Entry 1AL2 (X-ray diffraction, 2.90 A resolution); this record covers chains 1 and 2 of the 5 polymer chains in the assembly.

# Chain 1
Protein: P1/mahoney poliovirus
Source organism: Human poliovirus 1
Notes: fragment: virus protomer
Reference sequence: P03300 (POLH_POL1M); residues 1-302 here correspond to UniProt positions 579-880 (UniProt number = residue number + 578)
Sequence (302 residues; each row starts with the number of its first residue):
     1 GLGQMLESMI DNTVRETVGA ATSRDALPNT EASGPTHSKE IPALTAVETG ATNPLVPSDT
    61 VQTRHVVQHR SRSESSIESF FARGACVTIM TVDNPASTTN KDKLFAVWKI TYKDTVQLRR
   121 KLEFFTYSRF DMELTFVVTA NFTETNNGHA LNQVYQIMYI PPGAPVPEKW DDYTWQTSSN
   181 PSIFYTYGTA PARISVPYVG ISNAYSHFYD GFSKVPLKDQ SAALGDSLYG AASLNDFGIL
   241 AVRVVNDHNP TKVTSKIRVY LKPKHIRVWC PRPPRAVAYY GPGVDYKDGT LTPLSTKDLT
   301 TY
Unresolved in the structure: 1-19
Construct notes: engineered mutation Ile-160 (Val738 in P03300)
Residues lining bound ligands: sphingosine (SPH): Ile-110, Tyr-112, Phe-130, Met-132, Leu-134, Ile-157, Tyr-159, Pro-181, Ile-183, Ile-194, Val-196, Val-199, Tyr-205, Ser-206, His-207, Asp-236, Phe-237, Leu-240

# Chain 2
Protein: P1/mahoney poliovirus
Source organism: Human poliovirus 1
Notes: fragment: virus protomer; engineered mutation(s): CHAIN 1, V160I
Reference sequence: P03300 (POLH_POL1M); residues 1-272 here correspond to UniProt positions 69-340 (UniProt number = residue number + 68)
Sequence (272 residues; numbered 1 to 272; the number before each row is that of its first residue):
     1 SPNIEACGYS DRVLQLTLGN STITTQEAAN SVVAYGRWPE YLRDSEANPV DQPTEPDVAA
    61 CRFYTLDTVS WTKESRGWWW KLPDALRDMG LFGQNMYYHY LGRSGYTVHV QCNASKFHQG
   121 ALGVFAVPEM CLAGDSNTTT MHTSYQNANP GEKGGTFTGT FTPDNNQTSP ARRFCPVDYL
   181 LGNGTLLGNA FVFPHQIINL RTNNCATLVL PYVNSLSIDS MVKHNNWGIA ILPLAPLNFA
   241 SESSPEIPIT LTIAPMCCEF NGLRNITLPR LQ
Unresolved in the structure: 1-4

# How chain 1 and chain 2 interact
Pairs across the interface (111; chain 1 residue first):
  Glu-48(1) / Ala-29(2)
  Glu-48(1) / Gln-196(2)
  Glu-48(1) / Ile-197(2)  hydrogen bond (backbone-backbone)
  Glu-48(1) / Asn-199(2)  hydrogen bond
  Glu-48(1) / Thr-202(2)  hydrogen bond
  Glu-48(1) / Asn-203(2)
  Thr-49(1) / Ala-29(2)
  Thr-49(1) / Val-32(2)
  Thr-49(1) / Gln-196(2)  hydrogen bond (backbone-side chain)
  Gly-50(1) / His-195(2)
  Thr-126(1) / Glu-129(2)
  Tyr-127(1) / Glu-129(2)  hydrogen bond
  Tyr-127(1) / Val-213(2)  hydrophobic
  Tyr-127(1) / Asn-214(2)
  Tyr-127(1) / Ser-215(2)
  Ser-202(1) / Ser-215(2)
  Ser-202(1) / Leu-216(2)
  Asn-203(1) / Ser-215(2)  hydrogen bond (backbone-backbone)
  Asn-203(1) / Leu-216(2)
  Ala-204(1) / Ser-215(2)  hydrogen bond (backbone-backbone)
  Ser-206(1) / Ser-215(2)  hydrogen bond
  Phe-208(1) / Glu-129(2)
  Phe-208(1) / Cys-131(2)  hydrophobic
  Tyr-209(1) / Glu-129(2)
  Tyr-209(1) / Cys-131(2)
  Tyr-209(1) / His-224(2)
  Asp-210(1) / Lys-81(2)  salt bridge
  Asp-210(1) / Glu-129(2)  hydrogen bond (backbone-side chain)
  Asp-210(1) / Met-130(2)
  Asp-210(1) / Cys-131(2)  hydrogen bond (backbone-side chain)
  Asp-210(1) / His-224(2)
  Asp-210(1) / Asn-225(2)  hydrogen bond (backbone-backbone)
  Gly-211(1) / Lys-223(2)
  Phe-212(1) / Thr-143(2)
  Phe-212(1) / Ser-144(2)
  Phe-212(1) / Tyr-145(2)  hydrophobic
  Phe-212(1) / Ala-148(2)  hydrophobic
  Phe-212(1) / Asn-149(2)
  Phe-212(1) / Lys-223(2)  hydrogen bond (backbone-backbone)
  Ser-213(1) / Lys-223(2)  hydrogen bond (backbone-side chain)
  Lys-214(1) / Lys-223(2)
  Val-215(1) / Val-222(2)  hydrophobic
  Val-215(1) / Lys-223(2)
  Pro-216(1) / Tyr-145(2)
  Pro-216(1) / Gln-146(2)
  Pro-216(1) / Pro-269(2)
  Pro-216(1) / Arg-270(2)  hydrogen bond (backbone-backbone)
  Leu-217(1) / Leu-268(2)
  Leu-217(1) / Arg-270(2)
  Lys-218(1) / Leu-268(2)  hydrogen bond (backbone-backbone)
  Lys-218(1) / Pro-269(2)
  Lys-218(1) / Arg-270(2)
  Gln-220(1) / Arg-270(2)  hydrogen bond (backbone-side chain)
  Ser-221(1) / Arg-270(2)
  Ala-222(1) / Arg-270(2)
  Asp-226(1) / Arg-172(2)  salt bridge
  Leu-228(1) / Met-141(2)
  Tyr-229(1) / Lys-81(2)
  Tyr-229(1) / Met-130(2)
  Tyr-229(1) / Cys-131(2)
  Tyr-229(1) / Leu-132(2)  hydrogen bond (side chain-backbone)
  Tyr-229(1) / Met-141(2)  hydrogen bond (backbone-backbone)
  Tyr-229(1) / Thr-143(2)
  Tyr-229(1) / Phe-174(2)
  Cys-270(1) / Tyr-35(2)
  Cys-270(1) / Val-213(2)  hydrophobic
  Pro-271(1) / Val-192(2)
  Pro-271(1) / Phe-193(2)
  Arg-272(1) / Pro-128(2)  hydrogen bond (side chain-backbone)
  Arg-272(1) / Glu-129(2)  hydrogen bond (side chain-backbone)
  Arg-272(1) / Phe-193(2)
  Pro-273(1) / Thr-185(2)
  Pro-273(1) / Asn-189(2)
  Pro-273(1) / Val-192(2)
  Pro-273(1) / Phe-193(2)
  Pro-274(1) / Thr-185(2)
  Arg-275(1) / Asn-183(2)  hydrogen bond (side chain-backbone)
  Arg-275(1) / Gly-184(2)
  Ala-276(1) / Gly-184(2)  hydrogen bond (backbone-backbone)
  Ala-276(1) / Thr-185(2)
  Ala-276(1) / Leu-186(2)  hydrophobic
  Val-277(1) / Leu-180(2)  hydrophobic
  Val-277(1) / Gly-184(2)  hydrogen bond (backbone-backbone)
  Tyr-280(1) / Ser-136(2)
  Tyr-280(1) / Asn-137(2)  hydrogen bond (side chain-backbone)
  Tyr-280(1) / Thr-138(2)
  Tyr-280(1) / Thr-140(2)
  Pro-282(1) / Met-141(2)  hydrophobic
  Gly-283(1) / Met-141(2)
  Val-284(1) / Cys-131(2)
  Val-284(1) / Leu-132(2)
  Val-284(1) / Ala-133(2)
  Val-284(1) / Asn-183(2)
  Asp-285(1) / Ala-133(2)
  Asp-285(1) / Gly-134(2)  hydrogen bond (side chain-backbone)
  Asp-285(1) / Thr-140(2)
  Asp-285(1) / Met-141(2)  hydrogen bond (side chain-backbone)
  Tyr-286(1) / Ala-133(2)  hydrophobic
  Tyr-286(1) / Asn-137(2)  hydrogen bond (backbone-side chain)
  Tyr-286(1) / Phe-161(2)  hydrophobic
  Tyr-286(1) / Cys-175(2)  hydrogen bond (side chain-backbone)
  Tyr-286(1) / Pro-176(2)
  Tyr-286(1) / Val-177(2)  hydrogen bond (side chain-backbone)
  Tyr-286(1) / Gly-184(2)
  Lys-287(1) / Asn-137(2)
  Asp-288(1) / Asn-137(2)  hydrogen bond (backbone-side chain)
  Asp-288(1) / Phe-161(2)
  Asp-288(1) / Pro-163(2)
  Leu-291(1) / Phe-161(2)  hydrophobic
  Leu-291(1) / Tyr-179(2)  hydrogen bond (backbone-side chain)
  Leu-291(1) / Leu-180(2)  hydrophobic
Interface residues without a listed pair, chain 1 (48 interface residues in all): Val-47, Ile-201, Ser-227, Gly-281, Leu-294
Interface residues without a listed pair, chain 2 (64 interface residues in all): Asn-30, Val-127, Thr-139, Leu-181, Gly-182, Ala-190, Ser-217, Asp-219, Thr-267

# Overview
Chain 1 and chain 2 form an interface of 48 and 64 residues respectively, with 31 hydrogen bonds and 2 salt
bridges. Polar pairs include Asp-210(1)/Lys-81(2), Asp-226(1)/Arg-172(2) and Glu-48(1)/Asn-199(2). Bound to
chain 1: sphingosine.
Chain 1 is P1/mahoney poliovirus and chain 2 is P1/mahoney poliovirus, both from Human poliovirus 1; the
structure, P1/mahoney poliovirus, single site mutant V1160I, was determined by X-ray diffraction together with
1AR6, 1AR7, 1AR8, 1AR9 and 1ASJ from the same study.
